PDB entry 9LA3 | electron microscopy, 3.19 A resolution | chains A and D of the 4 polymer chains in the assembly

[Chain A (and D)]
Molecule: Potassium channel GORK
Source organism: Arabidopsis thaliana
Notes: chain D of this document is another copy of the same molecule, construct and numbering; everything in this record applies to it too
Reference sequence: Q94A76 (GORK_ARATH); residues 2-820 here = UniProt positions 2-820
Sequence (834 residues; row label = number of the first residue in the row; numbers below 1 keep their minus sign (Met-7 is residue -7)):
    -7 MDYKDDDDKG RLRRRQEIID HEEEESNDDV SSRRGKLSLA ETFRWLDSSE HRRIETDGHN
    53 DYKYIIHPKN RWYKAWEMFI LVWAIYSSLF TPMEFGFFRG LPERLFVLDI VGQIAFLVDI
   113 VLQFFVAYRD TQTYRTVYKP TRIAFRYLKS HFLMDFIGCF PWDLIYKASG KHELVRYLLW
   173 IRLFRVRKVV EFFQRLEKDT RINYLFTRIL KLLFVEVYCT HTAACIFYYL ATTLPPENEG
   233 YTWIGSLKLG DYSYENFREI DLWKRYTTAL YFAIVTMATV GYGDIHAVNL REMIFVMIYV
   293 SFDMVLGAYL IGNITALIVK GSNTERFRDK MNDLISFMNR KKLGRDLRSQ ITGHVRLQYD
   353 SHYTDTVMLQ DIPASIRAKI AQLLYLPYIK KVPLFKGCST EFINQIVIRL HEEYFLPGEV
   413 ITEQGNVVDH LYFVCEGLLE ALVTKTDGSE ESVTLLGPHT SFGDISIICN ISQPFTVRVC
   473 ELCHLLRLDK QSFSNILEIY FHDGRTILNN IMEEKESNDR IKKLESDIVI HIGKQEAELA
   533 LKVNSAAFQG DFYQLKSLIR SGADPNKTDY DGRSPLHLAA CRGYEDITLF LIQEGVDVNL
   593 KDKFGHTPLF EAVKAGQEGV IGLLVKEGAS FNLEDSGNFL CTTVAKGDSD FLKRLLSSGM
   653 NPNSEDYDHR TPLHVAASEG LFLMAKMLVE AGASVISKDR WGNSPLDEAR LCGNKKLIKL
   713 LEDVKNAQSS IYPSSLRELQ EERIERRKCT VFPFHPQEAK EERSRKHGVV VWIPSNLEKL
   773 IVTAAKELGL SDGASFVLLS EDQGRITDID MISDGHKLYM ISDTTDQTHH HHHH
Unresolved in the structure: -7 to 49, 726-826
Differences from the reference sequence: initiating methionine (-7); expression tag (-6 to 1, 821-826)
Swiss-Prot annotation at these positions:
  - binding site (a nucleoside 3',5'-cyclic phosphate): Leu386 to Glu508
From the paper describing this entry:
  - post-translational modification sites: Ser518 (citing earlier work)

[Interface between chain A and chain D]
Pairs across the interface (176):
  Arg121(A) - Asp352(D)  salt bridge
  Gln124(A) - Leu474(D)
  Thr125(A) - Pro409(D)
  Tyr126(A) - Asp352(D)
  Tyr126(A) - Pro409(D)
  Arg127(A) - Glu473(D)
  Glu189(A) - Thr316(D)
  Glu189(A) - Arg320(D)  hydrogen bond (backbone-side chain)
  Lys190(A) - Arg320(D)  hydrogen bond (backbone-side chain)
  Lys190(A) - Arg348(D)
  Asp191(A) - Arg320(D)  hydrogen bond (backbone-side chain)
  Thr192(A) - Arg320(D)  hydrogen bond (backbone-side chain)
  Thr192(A) - Asn324(D)  hydrogen bond
  Thr192(A) - Ile327(D)
  Ile194(A) - Arg320(D)  hydrogen bond (backbone-side chain)
  Tyr196(A) - Thr316(D)
  Tyr196(A) - Glu317(D)
  Tyr196(A) - Arg320(D)
  Gly232(A) - Gly242(D)
  Gly232(A) - Asp243(D)
  Tyr233(A) - Leu241(D)
  Tyr233(A) - Asp243(D)
  Tyr233(A) - Tyr244(D)  hydrophobic
  Tyr233(A) - Lys256(D)
  Ser238(A) - Gly242(D)
  Phe264(A) - Tyr274(D)
  Thr268(A) - Tyr274(D)  hydrogen bond
  Thr271(A) - Ala270(D)
  Thr271(A) - Thr271(D)
  Thr271(A) - Val272(D)
  Val272(A) - Val272(D)
  Gly273(A) - Val272(D)  hydrogen bond (backbone-backbone)
  Gly273(A) - Gly273(D)
  Gly273(A) - Tyr274(D)
  Tyr274(A) - Tyr274(D)
  Gly275(A) - Tyr274(D)  hydrogen bond (backbone-backbone)
  Ile277(A) - Tyr274(D)
  His278(A) - Tyr263(D)
  His278(A) - Asp276(D)
  Ala279(A) - Leu241(D)
  Ala279(A) - Tyr263(D)  hydrogen bond (backbone-side chain)
  Ala279(A) - Asp276(D)
  Val280(A) - Leu241(D)
  Val280(A) - Gly242(D)
  Leu282(A) - Trp255(D)
  Leu282(A) - Lys256(D)
  Leu282(A) - Thr259(D)
  Met285(A) - Leu241(D)  hydrophobic
  Met285(A) - Tyr246(D)
  Met285(A) - Thr260(D)
  Met285(A) - Tyr263(D)  hydrophobic
  Val288(A) - Tyr263(D)  hydrophobic
  Val288(A) - Tyr274(D)  hydrophobic
  Met289(A) - Leu262(D)  hydrophobic
  Met289(A) - Tyr263(D)
  Met289(A) - Ile266(D)
  Val292(A) - Ile266(D)
  Val292(A) - Met269(D)  hydrophobic
  Val292(A) - Ala270(D)  hydrophobic
  Val292(A) - Val272(D)  hydrophobic
  Ser293(A) - Ile266(D)
  Ser293(A) - Met269(D)
  Met296(A) - Glu208(D)
  Met296(A) - Met269(D)
  Val297(A) - Leu205(D)  hydrophobic
  Ala300(A) - Ile303(D)  hydrophobic
  Ala300(A) - Ile306(D)
  Tyr301(A) - Ile306(D)  hydrophobic
  Tyr301(A) - Ile310(D)
  Ile303(A) - Ile303(D)  hydrophobic
  Gly304(A) - Thr307(D)
  Gly304(A) - Ile310(D)
  Asn305(A) - Ile310(D)
  Thr307(A) - Thr307(D)
  Ala308(A) - Ile310(D)  hydrophobic
  Ala308(A) - Val311(D)  hydrophobic
  Lys312(A) - Glu317(D)  salt bridge
  His354(A) - Arg332(D)
  Thr356(A) - Asp325(D)
  Asp357(A) - Asp325(D)
  Asp357(A) - Leu326(D)
  Asp357(A) - Phe329(D)
  Met360(A) - Lys322(D)
  Met360(A) - Leu326(D)  hydrophobic
  Leu361(A) - Phe329(D)  hydrophobic
  Asp363(A) - His346(D)
  Asp363(A) - Gln350(D)
  Asp363(A) - Tyr355(D)  hydrogen bond (backbone-side chain)
  Ile364(A) - Ile343(D)  hydrophobic
  Ile364(A) - Gln350(D)
  Pro365(A) - His346(D)
  Pro365(A) - Glu405(D)
  Pro365(A) - Phe407(D)  hydrophobic
  Pro365(A) - Arg479(D)
  Ala366(A) - Arg479(D)
  Ser367(A) - Ile413(D)
  Ile368(A) - Gln342(D)
  Ile372(A) - Leu335(D)  hydrophobic
  Ile372(A) - Leu339(D)  hydrophobic
  Leu375(A) - Leu335(D)  hydrophobic
  Leu375(A) - Leu339(D)  hydrophobic
  Leu376(A) - Lys333(D)
  Leu376(A) - Leu335(D)  hydrophobic
  Glu393(A) - Gly417(D)
  Gln397(A) - Asn418(D)
  Gln397(A) - Val419(D)
  Arg401(A) - Val419(D)  hydrogen bond (side chain-backbone)
  Glu404(A) - Lys333(D)  salt bridge
  Tyr406(A) - Lys333(D)
  Gln483(A) - Gln483(D)
  Asn487(A) - Lys482(D)
  Glu490(A) - Asn462(D)
  Ile491(A) - Asn462(D)
  Tyr492(A) - Gly417(D)  hydrogen bond (side chain-backbone)
  Leu533(A) - Leu533(D)
  Leu533(A) - Tyr562(D)  hydrogen bond (backbone-side chain)
  Lys534(A) - Glu530(D)  salt bridge
  Lys534(A) - Leu533(D)
  Asn536(A) - Tyr562(D)
  Ser537(A) - Glu530(D)  hydrogen bond
  Ser537(A) - Tyr562(D)
  Phe540(A) - Tyr562(D)  hydrophobic
  Gln541(A) - Lys526(D)
  Gln541(A) - Glu530(D)
  Gln546(A) - Lys526(D)  hydrogen bond
  Asp561(A) - Phe540(D)
  Tyr562(A) - Leu533(D)
  Tyr562(A) - Asp561(D)  hydrogen bond
  Tyr562(A) - Tyr562(D)
  Tyr562(A) - Asp563(D)  hydrogen bond
  Asp563(A) - Asp563(D)
  Asp563(A) - Arg565(D)
  Asp563(A) - Leu570(D)
  Arg565(A) - Phe596(D)
  Leu570(A) - Tyr562(D)  hydrophobic
  Cys573(A) - Lys595(D)
  Lys595(A) - Phe540(D)
  Phe596(A) - Arg565(D)
  Phe596(A) - Phe596(D)  hydrophobic
  His598(A) - Phe596(D)
  Lys606(A) - Lys595(D)  hydrogen bond (side chain-backbone)
  Glu626(A) - Lys638(D)
  Asn630(A) - Asn630(D)  hydrogen bond
  Asn630(A) - Thr634(D)  hydrogen bond
  Asn630(A) - Tyr659(D)
  Cys633(A) - Tyr659(D)  hydrophobic
  Thr634(A) - Asp627(D)
  Thr634(A) - Asn630(D)
  Thr634(A) - Tyr659(D)
  Lys638(A) - Asp627(D)  salt bridge
  Asp658(A) - Tyr659(D)  hydrogen bond
  Tyr659(A) - Cys633(D)
  Tyr659(A) - Ala637(D)  hydrophobic
  Tyr659(A) - Asp658(D)  hydrogen bond
  Tyr659(A) - Tyr659(D)
  Tyr659(A) - Val667(D)  hydrophobic
  Asp660(A) - Arg662(D)  salt bridge
  Arg662(A) - Asp660(D)  salt bridge
  Arg662(A) - Trp693(D)
  Val667(A) - Tyr659(D)  hydrophobic
  Val667(A) - Asp660(D)
  Val667(A) - Arg692(D)  hydrogen bond (backbone-side chain)
  Ser670(A) - Arg692(D)  hydrogen bond
  Glu671(A) - Arg692(D)
  Asp691(A) - Trp693(D)
  Arg692(A) - Arg662(D)
  Arg692(A) - Ser670(D)  hydrogen bond (side chain-backbone)
  Arg692(A) - Glu671(D)  salt bridge
  Trp693(A) - Arg662(D)
  Trp693(A) - Trp693(D)
  Trp693(A) - Asn695(D)
  Trp693(A) - Glu700(D)
  Trp693(A) - Leu703(D)  hydrophobic
  Asn695(A) - Trp693(D)
  Glu700(A) - Trp693(D)  hydrogen bond
  Leu703(A) - Trp693(D)
Interface residues without a listed pair, chain A (109 interface residues in all): Asn195, Leu197, Ile286, Val311, Lys371, Ala532, Asp594, Asp627, Gly629
Interface residues without a listed pair, chain D (104 interface residues in all): Val267, Ile277, Gly299, Leu302, Met323, Ser328, Val347, Ser353, Glu411, Val412, Asp421, His422, Ala529, Lys534, Ser537, His598

[Summary]
109 residues of chain A face 104 of chain D across their interface; the contacts include 27 hydrogen bonds and
8 salt bridges. Polar pairs include Arg121(A)-Asp352(D), Lys312(A)-Glu317(D) and Glu404(A)-Lys333(D). Curated
annotation (UniProt) lists nucleoside 3',5'-cyclic phosphate-binding residues Leu386(A) and Glu508(A) on chain
A. From the paper: a modification site at Ser518(A).
Both chains are Potassium channel GORK (Arabidopsis thaliana). Entry 9LA3 (Arabidopsis GORK WT3) was
determined by electron microscopy together with 9L9U, 9LA0, 9LA1, 9LA2 and 9LA7 from the same study.
